Entry 7S6C (electron microscopy, 3.10 A resolution); this record covers chains A and F of the 8 polymer chains in the assembly.

== Chain A ==
Molecule: 6-deoxyerythronolide-B synthase EryA2, modules 3 and 4, Lsd14 Polyketide synthase fusion
Source organism: Saccharopolyspora erythraea
Notes: EC 2.3.1.94
UniProtKB: chimeric construct of Q03132, B6ZK67: residues 9-37 from Q03132 (ERYA2_SACER) positions 2-30 (UniProt number = residue number - 7); residues 38-1647 from B6ZK67 positions 38-1647 (same numbers)
Amino-acid sequence (1649 residues; row label = number of the first residue in the row):
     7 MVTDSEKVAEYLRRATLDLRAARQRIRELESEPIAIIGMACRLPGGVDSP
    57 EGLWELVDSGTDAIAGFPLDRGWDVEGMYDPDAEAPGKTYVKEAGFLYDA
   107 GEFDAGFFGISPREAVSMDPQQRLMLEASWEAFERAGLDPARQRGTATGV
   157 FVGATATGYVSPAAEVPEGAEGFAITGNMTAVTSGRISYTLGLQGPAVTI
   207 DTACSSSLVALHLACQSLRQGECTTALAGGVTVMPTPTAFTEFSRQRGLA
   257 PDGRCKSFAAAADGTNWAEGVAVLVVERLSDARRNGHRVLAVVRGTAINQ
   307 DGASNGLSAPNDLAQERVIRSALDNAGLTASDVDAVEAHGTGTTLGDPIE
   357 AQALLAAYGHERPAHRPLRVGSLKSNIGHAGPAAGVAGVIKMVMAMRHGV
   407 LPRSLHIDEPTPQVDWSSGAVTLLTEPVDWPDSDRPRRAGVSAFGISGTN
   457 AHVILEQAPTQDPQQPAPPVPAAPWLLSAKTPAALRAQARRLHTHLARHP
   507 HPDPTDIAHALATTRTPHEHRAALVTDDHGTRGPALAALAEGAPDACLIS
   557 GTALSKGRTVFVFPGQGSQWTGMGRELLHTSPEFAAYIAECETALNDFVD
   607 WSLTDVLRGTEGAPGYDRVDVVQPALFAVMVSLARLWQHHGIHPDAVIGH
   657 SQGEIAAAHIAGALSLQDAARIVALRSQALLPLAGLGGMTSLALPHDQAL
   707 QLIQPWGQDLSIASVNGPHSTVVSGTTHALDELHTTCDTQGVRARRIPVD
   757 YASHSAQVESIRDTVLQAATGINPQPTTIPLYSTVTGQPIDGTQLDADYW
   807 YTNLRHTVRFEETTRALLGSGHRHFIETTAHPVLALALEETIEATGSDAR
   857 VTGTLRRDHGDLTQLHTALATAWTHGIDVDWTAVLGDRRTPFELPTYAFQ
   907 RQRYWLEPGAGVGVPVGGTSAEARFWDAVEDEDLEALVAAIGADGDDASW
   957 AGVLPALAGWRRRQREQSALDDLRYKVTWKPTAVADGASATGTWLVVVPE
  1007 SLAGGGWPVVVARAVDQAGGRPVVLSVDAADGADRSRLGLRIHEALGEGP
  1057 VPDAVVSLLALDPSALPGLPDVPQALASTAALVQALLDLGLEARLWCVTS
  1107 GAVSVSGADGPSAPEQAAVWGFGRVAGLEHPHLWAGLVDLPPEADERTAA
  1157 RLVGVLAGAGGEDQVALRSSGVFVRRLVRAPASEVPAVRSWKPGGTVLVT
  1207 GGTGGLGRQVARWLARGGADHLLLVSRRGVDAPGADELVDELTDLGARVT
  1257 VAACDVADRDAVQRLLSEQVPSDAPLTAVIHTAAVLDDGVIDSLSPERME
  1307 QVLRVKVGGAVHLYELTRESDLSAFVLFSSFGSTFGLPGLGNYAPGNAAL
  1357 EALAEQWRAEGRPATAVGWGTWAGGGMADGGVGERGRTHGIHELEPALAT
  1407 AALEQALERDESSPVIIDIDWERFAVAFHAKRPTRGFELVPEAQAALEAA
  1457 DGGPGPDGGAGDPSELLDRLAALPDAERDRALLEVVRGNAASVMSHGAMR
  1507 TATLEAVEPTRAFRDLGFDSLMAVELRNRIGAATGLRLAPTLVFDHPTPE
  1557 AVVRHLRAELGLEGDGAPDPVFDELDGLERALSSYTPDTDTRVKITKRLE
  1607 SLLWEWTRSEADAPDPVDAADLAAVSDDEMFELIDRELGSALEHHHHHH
Not modelled in the structure: 7, 88-90, 424-425, 437-439, 468-471, 915-1655
Sequence notes: initiating methionine (7); expression tag (8, 1648-1655)
Reported in the primary citation:
  - post-translational modification sites: Ser1526
  - binding site for 4'-phosphopantetheine: Ser314, Ser1526
  - catalytic residues: Cys210
  - conformationally variable residues (loop rearrangement): Gly175 to Asn184

== Chain F ==
Molecule: Fab 1B2 light chain
Source organism: Homo sapiens
Notes: antibody fragment or engineered binder
Amino-acid sequence (236 residues; each row starts with the number of its first residue):
     1 LFAIPLVVPFYSHSALDVVMTQSPLSLPVTPGEPASISCRSSQSLLHSNG
    51 YNYLDWYLQKPGQSPQLLIYLGSNRASGVPDRFSGSGSGTDFTLKISRVE
   101 AEDVGVYYCMQSLQTPRLTFGPGTKVDIKRTVAAPSVFIFPPSDEQLKSG
   151 TASVVCLLNNFYPRGAKVQWKVDNALQSGNSQESVTEQDSKDSTYSLSST
   201 LTLSKADYEKHKVYACEVTHQGLSSPVTKSFNRGEC
Not modelled in the structure: 1-16, 175, 213, 235-236
Cystine bridges: Cys39-Cys109

== How chain A and chain F interact ==
Residue-residue contacts (12; chain A residue first):
  Ala15(A) - Asn49(F)
  Leu18(A) - Tyr51(F)
  Arg19(A) - Asn49(F)  hydrogen bond (side chain-backbone)
  Arg19(A) - Gly50(F)  hydrogen bond (side chain-backbone)
  Arg19(A) - Tyr51(F)
  Thr22(A) - Tyr51(F)
  Thr22(A) - Asn74(F)  hydrogen bond
  Leu25(A) - Tyr70(F)
  Arg29(A) - Arg75(F)  hydrogen bond (side chain-backbone)
  Arg33(A) - Asp81(F)  salt bridge
  Asp330(A) - Arg98(F)  salt bridge
  Thr335(A) - Gly32(F)
Other interface residues (no listed pair), chain F (11 interface residues in all): Leu71, Ser77

== Summary ==
9 residues of chain A face 11 of chain F across their interface; the contacts include 4 hydrogen bonds and 2
salt bridges. Polar pairs include Arg33(A)-Asp81(F), Asp330(A)-Arg98(F) and Arg19(A)-Asn49(F). From the paper:
the catalytic residue Cys210(A); a binding site for 4'-phosphopantetheine at Ser314(A) and Ser1526(A).
Here chain A is 6-deoxyerythronolide-B synthase EryA2, modules 3 and 4, Lsd14 Polyketide synthase fusion
(Saccharopolyspora erythraea) and chain F is Fab 1B2 light chain (Homo sapiens). Entry 7S6C (CryoEM structure
of modular PKS holo-Lsd14 stalled at the condensation step and bound to antibody fragment ...) was determined
by electron microscopy, deposited together with 7S6B and 7S6D.
